Entry 5X8S (X-ray diffraction, 2.20 A resolution); this record covers chains A and B.

[Chain A (and B)]
Name: Nuclear receptor ROR-gamma
Source organism: Homo sapiens
Notes: chain B of this document is another copy of the same molecule, construct and numbering; everything in this record applies to it too
Reference sequence: P51449 (RORG_HUMAN); residue numbers follow UniProt; this construct covers 261-518
Chain sequence (258 residues; row label = number of the first residue in the row):
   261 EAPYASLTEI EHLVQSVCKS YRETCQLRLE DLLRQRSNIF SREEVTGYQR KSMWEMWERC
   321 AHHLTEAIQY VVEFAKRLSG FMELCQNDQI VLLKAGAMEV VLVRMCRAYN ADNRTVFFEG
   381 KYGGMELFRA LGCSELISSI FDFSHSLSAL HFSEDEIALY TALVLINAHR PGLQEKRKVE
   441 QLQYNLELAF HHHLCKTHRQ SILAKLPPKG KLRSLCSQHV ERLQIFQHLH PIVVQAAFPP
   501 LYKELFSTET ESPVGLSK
Disordered / not traced: 261-262, 498-518 (chain B: 261-264, 497-518)
Residues lining bound ligands: Ursolic acid (6Q5): Cys285, Gln286, Leu287, Cys320, His323, Leu324, Ala327, Val361, Leu362, Arg364, Met365, Arg367, Ala368, Val376, Phe377, Phe378, Phe388, Leu391, Ile397, Ile400, Phe401, His479
Curated features (UniProtKB/Swiss-Prot):
  - motif: Leu501 to Phe506 (AF-2)
  - mutagenesis: Ala327 (A327F: Completely abolishes transcriptional activity), Phe378 (F378Q: Completely abolishes transcriptional activity), Ile397 (I397N: Nearly abolishes transcriptional activity)

[Interface between chain A and chain B]
Residue-residue contacts (55):
  Ile328(A) with Val494(B), hydrophobic
  Gln329(A) with Gln495(B)
  Val332(A) with Leu489(B), hydrophobic; Val494(B); Gln495(B)
  Glu333(A) with Gln495(B); Ala496(B), hydrogen bond (side chain-backbone)
  Lys336(A) with Gln487(B); Leu489(B); Gln495(B), hydrogen bond
  Met342(A) with Gln487(B); Leu489(B), hydrophobic
  Gln346(A) with Lys354(B); Val480(B); His490(B)
  Gln349(A) with Leu489(B)
  Ile350(A) with Lys354(B); Val493(B), hydrophobic
  Leu353(A) with Leu489(B), hydrophobic; Val493(B), hydrophobic
  Lys354(A) with Gln346(B); Asn347(B); Ile350(B)
  Val480(A) with Gln346(B)
  Gln484(A) with Gln346(B)
  Gln487(A) with Lys336(B); Met342(B)
  Leu489(A) with Val332(B), hydrophobic; Lys336(B); Phe341(B), hydrophobic; Met342(B), hydrophobic; Gln349(B); Leu353(B), hydrophobic
  His490(A) with Gln346(B)
  Pro491(A) with Val494(B)
  Ile492(A) with Ile492(B); Val493(B); Val494(B), hydrogen bond (backbone-backbone)
  Val493(A) with Ile350(B), hydrophobic; Leu353(B), hydrophobic; Ile492(B); Val494(B)
  Val494(A) with Ile328(B), hydrophobic; Gln329(B); Val332(B); Pro491(B); Ile492(B), hydrogen bond (backbone-backbone); Val493(B); Val494(B), hydrophobic
  Gln495(A) with Gln329(B); Val332(B); Glu333(B); Lys336(B), hydrogen bond
  Ala496(A) with Glu333(B), hydrogen bond (backbone-side chain)
  Ala497(A) with Gln329(B)
Interface residues without a listed pair, chain A (27 interface residues in all): Thr325, Phe341, Leu344, His488
Interface residues without a listed pair, chain B (26 interface residues in all): Thr325, Gln484, His488

[In short]
27 residues of chain A and 26 residues of chain B are in contact, with 6 hydrogen bonds. Among the polar pairs
are Glu333(A)-Ala496(B), Lys336(A)-Gln495(B) and Ile492(A)-Val494(B). Ligands of chain A: Ursolic acid.
Curated annotation (UniProt) lists 3 mutagenesis sites on chain A.
Chain A and chain B are both Nuclear receptor ROR-gamma (Homo sapiens); the structure, Crystal Structure of
the mutant Human ROR gamma Ligand Binding Domain With Ursolic acid, was determined by X-ray diffraction,
deposited together with 5X8Q, 5X8U, 5X8W and 5X8X.
